Entry 3FQI (X-ray diffraction, 2.01 A resolution); this record covers chain A.

[Chain A]
Name: Protein Dom3Z
Source organism: Mus musculus
Reference sequence: O70348 (DOM3Z_MOUSE); residues 1-397 here = UniProt positions 1-397
Sequence (417 residues; row label = number of the first residue in the row; numbers below 1 keep their minus sign (Met-19 is residue -19)):
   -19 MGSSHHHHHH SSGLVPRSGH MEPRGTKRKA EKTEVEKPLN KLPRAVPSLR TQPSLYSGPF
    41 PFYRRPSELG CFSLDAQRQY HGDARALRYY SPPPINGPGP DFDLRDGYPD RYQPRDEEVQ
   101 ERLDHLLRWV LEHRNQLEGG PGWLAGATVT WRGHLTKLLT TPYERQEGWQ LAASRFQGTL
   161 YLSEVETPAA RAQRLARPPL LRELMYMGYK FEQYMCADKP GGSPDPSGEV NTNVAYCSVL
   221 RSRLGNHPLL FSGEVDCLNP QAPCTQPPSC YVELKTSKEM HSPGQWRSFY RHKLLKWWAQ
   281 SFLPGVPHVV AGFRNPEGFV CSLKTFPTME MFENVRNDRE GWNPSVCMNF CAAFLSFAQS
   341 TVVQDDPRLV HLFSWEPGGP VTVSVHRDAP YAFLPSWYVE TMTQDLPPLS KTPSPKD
Not modelled in the structure: -19 to 27, 75-79, 117-121, 386-397
Sequence notes: expression tag (-19 to 0)
Bound ions: Mg2+: Asp236, Glu253, Leu254
From the paper describing this entry:
  - catalytic residues: Glu234 (proposed by the authors, not directly observed)

[In short]
Asp236, Glu253 and Leu254 form the Mg2+ site. From the paper: the catalytic residue Glu234.
Chain A is Protein Dom3Z (Mus musculus); the structure, Crystal Structure of the Mouse Dom3Z, was determined
by X-ray diffraction (same publication as 3FQD, 3FQG and 3FQJ).
